7V3P - chains B and F of the 4 polymer chains in the assembly; structure by electron microscopy, 3.60 A resolution.

== Chain B ==
Name: Insulin-like growth factor 1 receptor
From: Homo sapiens
Notes: EC 2.7.10.1
UniProtKB: P08069 (IGF1R_HUMAN); residues -29 to 901 here correspond to UniProt positions 1-931 (UniProt number = residue number + 30)
Chain sequence (931 residues; row label = number of the first residue in the row; numbers below 1 keep their minus sign (Met-29 is residue -29)):
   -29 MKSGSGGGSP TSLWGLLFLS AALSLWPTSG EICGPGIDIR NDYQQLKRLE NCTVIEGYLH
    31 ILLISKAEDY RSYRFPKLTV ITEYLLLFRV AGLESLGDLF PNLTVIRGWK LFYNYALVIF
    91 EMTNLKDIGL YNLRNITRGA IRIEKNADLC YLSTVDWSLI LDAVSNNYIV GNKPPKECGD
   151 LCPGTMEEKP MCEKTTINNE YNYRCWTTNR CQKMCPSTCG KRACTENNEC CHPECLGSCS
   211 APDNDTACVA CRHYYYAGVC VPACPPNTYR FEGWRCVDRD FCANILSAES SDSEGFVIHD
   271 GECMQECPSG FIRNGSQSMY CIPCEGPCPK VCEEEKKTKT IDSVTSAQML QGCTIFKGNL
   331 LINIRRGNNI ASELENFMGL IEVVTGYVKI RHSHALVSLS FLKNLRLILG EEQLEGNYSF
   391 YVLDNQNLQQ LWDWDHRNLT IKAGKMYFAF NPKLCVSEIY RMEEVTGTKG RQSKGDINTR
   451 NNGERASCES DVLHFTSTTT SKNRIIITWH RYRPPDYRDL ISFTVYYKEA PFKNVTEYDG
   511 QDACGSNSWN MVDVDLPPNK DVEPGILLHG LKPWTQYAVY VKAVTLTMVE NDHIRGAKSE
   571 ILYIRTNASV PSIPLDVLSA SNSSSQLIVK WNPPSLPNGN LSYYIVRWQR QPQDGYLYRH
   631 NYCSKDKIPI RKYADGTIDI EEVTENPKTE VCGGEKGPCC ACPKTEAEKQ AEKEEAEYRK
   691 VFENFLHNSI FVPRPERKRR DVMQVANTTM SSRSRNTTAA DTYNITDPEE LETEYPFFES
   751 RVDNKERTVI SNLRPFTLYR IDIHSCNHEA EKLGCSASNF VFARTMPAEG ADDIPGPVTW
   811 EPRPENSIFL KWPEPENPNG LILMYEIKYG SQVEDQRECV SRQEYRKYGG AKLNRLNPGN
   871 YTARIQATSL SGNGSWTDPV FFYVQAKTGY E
Unresolved in the structure: -29 to 0, 38-40, 155-161, 512-517, 643-669, 706-743, 898-901
Disulfide bonds: Cys3-Cys22, Cys120-Cys148, Cys152-Cys175, Cys162-Cys181, Cys185-Cys194, Cys189-Cys200, Cys201-Cys209, Cys205-Cys218, Cys221-Cys230, Cys234-Cys246, Cys252-Cys273, Cys277-Cys291, Cys294-Cys298, Cys302-Cys323, Cys425-Cys458, Cys633-Cys849, Cys776-Cys785
Glycans and other covalent adducts: N-acetylglucosamine (NAG) linked to Asn504
Curated features (UniProtKB/Swiss-Prot):
  - glycosylation (N-linked (GlcNAc...) asparagine): Asn21, Asn72, Asn105, Asn214, Asn284, Asn387, Asn408, Asn504, Asn577, Asn592, Asn610, Asn717, Asn726, Asn734, Asn870, Asn883

== Chain F ==
Name: Insulin B chain
From: Homo sapiens
UniProtKB: P01308 (INS_HUMAN); residues 1-30 here correspond to UniProt positions 25-54 (UniProt number = residue number + 24)
Chain sequence (30 residues; each row starts with the number of its first residue):
     1 FVNQHLCGSH LVEALYLVCG ERGFFYTPKT

== Chain B / chain F interface ==
Contacting residue pairs (12):
  Arg483(B) - His10(F)
  Asp486(B) - Cys7(F)  hydrogen bond
  Tyr487(B) - Cys7(F)
  Tyr487(B) - Ser9(F)  hydrogen bond
  Tyr487(B) - His10(F)
  His697(B) - Val12(F)
  Ile700(B) - Tyr26(F)
  Phe701(B) - Phe24(F)  hydrophobic
  Val702(B) - Phe25(F)
  Val702(B) - Tyr26(F)  hydrophobic
  Pro703(B) - Phe25(F)
  Arg704(B) - Phe25(F)
Also at the interface, not in a pair above, chain B (13 interface residues in all): Pro485, Arg488, Glu693, Ser699
Also at the interface, not in a pair above, chain F (11 interface residues in all): His5, Gly8, Leu15, Thr27

== Overview ==
The interface between chain B and chain F involves 13 residues on one side and 11 on the other, with 2
hydrogen bonds. Among the polar pairs are Asp486(B)-Cys7(F) and Tyr487(B)-Ser9(F). Covalently linked
N-acetylglucosamine: at Asn504(B).
Chain B is Insulin-like growth factor 1 receptor and chain F is Insulin B chain, both from Homo sapiens; the
structure, Cryo-EM structure of the IGF1R/insulin complex, was determined by electron microscopy.
